7QJD - chains 2 and N of the 42 polymer chains in the assembly; structure by electron microscopy, 7.10 A resolution (low resolution: residue-level contacts below are approximate; hydrogen-bond / salt-bridge calls are withheld).

# Chain 2
Molecule: Tubulin gamma-1 chain
Source organism: Homo sapiens
UniProtKB: P23258 (TBG1_HUMAN); residue numbers follow UniProt; this construct covers 1-451
Amino-acid sequence (451 residues; numbered 1 to 451; the number before each row is that of its first residue):
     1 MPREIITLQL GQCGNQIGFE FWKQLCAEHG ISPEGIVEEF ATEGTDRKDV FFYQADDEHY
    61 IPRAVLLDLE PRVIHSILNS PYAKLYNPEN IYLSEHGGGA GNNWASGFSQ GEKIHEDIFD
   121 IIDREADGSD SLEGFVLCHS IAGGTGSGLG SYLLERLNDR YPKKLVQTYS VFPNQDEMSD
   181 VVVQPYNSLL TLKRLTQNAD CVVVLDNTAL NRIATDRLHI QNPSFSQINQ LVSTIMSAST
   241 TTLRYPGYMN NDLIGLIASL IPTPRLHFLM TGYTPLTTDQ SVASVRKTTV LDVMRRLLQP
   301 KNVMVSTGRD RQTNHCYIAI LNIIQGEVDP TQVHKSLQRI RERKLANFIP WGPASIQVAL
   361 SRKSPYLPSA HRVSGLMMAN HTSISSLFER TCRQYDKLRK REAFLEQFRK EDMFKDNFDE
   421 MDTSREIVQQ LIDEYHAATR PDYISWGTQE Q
Disordered / not traced: 1-2, 42-44, 94-100, 178-179, 280-286, 307-312, 448-451
UniProt features mapped onto this chain:
  - binding site (GTP): A142 to G148
  - modified residue: S131 (Phosphoserine)
  - natural variant: Y92 (Y92C: In CDCBM4), T331 (T331P: In CDCBM4), L387 (L387P: In CDCBM4)

# Chain N
Molecule: Gamma-tubulin complex component 3
Source organism: Homo sapiens
UniProtKB: Q96CW5 (GCP3_HUMAN); residues 1-907 here = UniProt positions 1-907
Amino-acid sequence (907 residues; each row starts with the number of its first residue):
     1 MATPDQKSPN VLLQNLCCRI LGRSEADVAQ QFQYAVRVIG SNFAPTVERD EFLVAEKIKK
    61 ELIRQRREAD AALFSELHRK LHSQGVLKNK WSILYLLLSL SEDPRRQPSK VSSYATLFAQ
   121 ALPRDAHSTP YYYARPQTLP LSYQDRSAQS AQSSGSVGSS GISSIGLCAL SGPAPAPQSL
   181 LPGQSNQAPG VGDCLRQQLG SRLAWTLTAN QPSSQATTSK GVPSAVSRNM TRSRREGDTG
   241 GTMEITEAAL VRDILYVFQG IDGKNIKMNN TENCYKVEGK ANLSRSLRDT AVRLSELGWL
   301 HNKIRRYTDQ RSLDRSFGLV GQSFCAALHQ ELREYYRLLS VLHSQLQLED DQGVNLGLES
   361 SLTLRRLLVW TYDPKIRLKT LAALVDHCQG RKGGELASAV HAYTKTGDPY MRSLVQHILS
   421 LVSHPVLSFL YRWIYDGELE DTYHEFFVAS DPTVKTDRLW HDKYTLRKSM IPSFMTMDQS
   481 RKVLLIGKSI NFLHQVCHDQ TPTTKMIAVT KSAESPQDAA DLFTDLENAF QGKIDAAYFE
   541 TSKYLLDVLN KKYSLLDHMQ AMRRYLLLGQ GDFIRHLMDL LKPELVRPAT TLYQHNLTGI
   601 LETAVRATNA QFDSPEILRR LDVRLLEVSP GDTGWDVFSL DYHVDGPIAT VFTRECMSHY
   661 LRVFNFLWRA KRMEYILTDI RKGHMCNAKL LRNMPEFSGV LHQCHILASE MVHFIHQMQY
   721 YITFEVLECS WDELWNKVQQ AQDLDHIIAA HEVFLDTIIS RCLLDSDSRA LLNQLRAVFD
   781 QIIELQNAQD AIYRAALEEL QRRLQFEEKK KQREIEGQWG VTAAEEEEEN KRIGEFKESI
   841 PKMCSQLRIL THFYQGIVQQ FLVLLTTSSD ESLRFLSFRL DFNEHYKARE PRLRVSLGTR
   901 GRRSSHT
Disordered / not traced: 1-244, 279-284, 348-360, 506-523, 812-826, 891-907
UniProt features mapped onto this chain:
  - modified residue: A2 (N-acetylalanine), S113 (Phosphoserine)

# Chain 2 / chain N interface
Residue-residue contacts (64):
  R3(2) - D579(N)
  R47(2) - D572(N)
  D49(2) - A607(N)
  D130(2) - A607(N)
  N158(2) - K689(N)
  P162(2) - C686(N)
  K163(2) - K682(N)
  Q197(2) - K689(N)
  Q197(2) - R692(N)
  D200(2) - M685(N)
  P246(2) - Q570(N)
  P246(2) - D572(N)
  G247(2) - G569(N)
  G247(2) - Q570(N)
  Y248(2) - R563(N)
  Y248(2) - L568(N)
  Y248(2) - G569(N)
  Y248(2) - T723(N)
  Y248(2) - L727(N)
  Y248(2) - E728(N)
  M249(2) - E674(N)
  M249(2) - H716(N)
  M249(2) - Y720(N)
  N250(2) - Y720(N)
  N251(2) - D572(N)
  I254(2) - K682(N)
  G255(2) - H716(N)
  A258(2) - R681(N)
  S259(2) - V712(N)
  S259(2) - H716(N)
  I261(2) - R681(N)
  P262(2) - R681(N)
  P262(2) - H705(N)
  T263(2) - H702(N)
  T263(2) - H705(N)
  P264(2) - M685(N)
  P264(2) - A688(N)
  P264(2) - H705(N)
  R265(2) - R692(N)
  H334(2) - E871(N)
  H334(2) - F875(N)
  L337(2) - F882(N)
  R341(2) - F882(N)
  R341(2) - E884(N)
  I349(2) - N883(N)
  W351(2) - I706(N)
  G352(2) - N883(N)
  G352(2) - H885(N)
  P353(2) - H713(N)
  P353(2) - N883(N)
  P353(2) - H885(N)
  S355(2) - F882(N)
  Q357(2) - H716(N)
  Q357(2) - Q717(N)
  Q357(2) - Y720(N)
  V358(2) - Y720(N)
  V358(2) - F724(N)
  L360(2) - F724(N)
  I427(2) - R692(N)
  Y443(2) - H702(N)
  Y443(2) - I706(N)
  W446(2) - S698(N)
  W446(2) - G699(N)
  W446(2) - H702(N)
Other interface residues (no listed pair), chain 2 (53 interface residues in all): D46, Y60, S131, T196, A199, L243, L321, P330, K335, Q338, F348, P350, A354, A359, I444
Other interface residues (no listed pair), chain N (45 interface residues in all): G571, H576, T608, N609, F612, T678, H684, R848, F878, Y886

# In short
Chain 2 and chain N form an interface of 53 and 45 residues respectively. From UniProt: 7 GTP-binding residues
on chain 2.
Here chain 2 is Tubulin gamma-1 chain and chain N is Gamma-tubulin complex component 3, both from Homo
sapiens. Entry 7QJD (Structure of recombinant human gamma-Tubulin Ring Complex without actin) was determined
by electron microscopy together with 7QJ0, 7QJ1, 7QJ2, 7QJ3, 7QJ4 and 7QJE from the same study.
